PDB entry 9E7R | electron microscopy, 3.18 A resolution | chains R and A of the 5 polymer chains in the assembly

# Chain R
Molecule: Proteinase-activated receptor 2
From: Homo sapiens
Reference sequence: P55085 (PAR2_HUMAN); numbering as in UniProt (aligned over 61-397)
Amino-acid sequence (337 residues; row label = number of the first residue in the row):
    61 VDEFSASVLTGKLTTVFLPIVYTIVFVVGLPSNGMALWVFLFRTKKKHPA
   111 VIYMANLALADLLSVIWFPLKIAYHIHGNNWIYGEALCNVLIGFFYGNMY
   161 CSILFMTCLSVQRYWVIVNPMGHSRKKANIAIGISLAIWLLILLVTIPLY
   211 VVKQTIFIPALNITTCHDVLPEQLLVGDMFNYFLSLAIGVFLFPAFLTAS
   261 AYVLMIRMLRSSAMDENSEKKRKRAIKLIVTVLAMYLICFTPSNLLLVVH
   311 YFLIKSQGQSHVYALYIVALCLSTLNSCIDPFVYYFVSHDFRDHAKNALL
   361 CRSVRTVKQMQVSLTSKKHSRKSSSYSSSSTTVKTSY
Disordered / not traced: 357-397
Cystine bridges: C148-C226
Ligand contacts: A1BF3 (N-[(2S)-3-cyclohexyl-1-{[(2S,3S)-3-methyl-1-oxo-1-(spiro[indene-1,4'-piperidin]-1'-yl)pentan-2-yl]amino}-1-oxopropan-2-yl]-1,2-oxazole-5-carboxamide): V61, S65, V68, L69, I216, F217, I218, H227, D228, V229, L230, P231, E232, L235, H310, Y311, I314, G318, S320, H321, Y323, A324
Swiss-Prot annotation at these positions:
  - lipidation: C361 (S-palmitoyl cysteine)
  - glycosylation: N222 (N-linked (GlcNAc...) asparagine)
  - mutagenesis: H135 (H135Y: Slight reduction in ligand-mediated receptor activation), F154 (F154A: Severe reduction in ligand-mediated receptor activation), G157 (G157C/M: Severe reduction in ligand-mediated receptor activation), Y210 (Y210L: No defect in ligand-mediated receptor activation), N222 (N222A: Decreases cell surface expression; when associated with A-30. Loss of sensitivity towards all tested proteases; N222Q: No defect in ligand-mediated receptor activation), H227 (H227A: No defect in ligand-mediated receptor activation; H227Q: Slight reduction in ligand-mediated receptor activation), D228 (D228A/N: Severe reduction in ligand-mediated receptor activation), I327 (I327L: Slight reduction in ligand-mediated receptor activation), A355 to S363 (Abolishes signaling through accumulation of intracellular calcium and phosphoinositide; no effect in signaling through MAPK), C361 (C361A: Loss of palmitoylation; increases surface expression and internalization following trypsin activation, decreases sensitivity and intracellular calcium signaling, increases ERK activation ...), S363 (S363A: Reduces receptor desensitization and internalization, activates ERK1/2; when associated with A-366), T366 (T366A: Reduces receptor desensitization and internalization, activates ERK1/2; when associated with A-363)
From the paper describing this entry:
  - binding site for A1BF3: L69, F217 to V236, H310, Y311, I314, S320, Y323
  - conformationally variable residues (helix shift): L69

# Chain A
Molecule: Guanine nucleotide-binding protein G(q) subunit alpha chimera
From: Homo sapiens
Amino-acid sequence (360 residues; numbered 7 to 366; the number before each row is that of its first residue):
     7 MGCTLSAEDKAAVERSKMIDRNLREDGEKARRELKLLLLGTGESGKSTFI
    57 KQMRIIHGSGYSDEDKRGFTKLVYQNIFTAMQAMIRAMDTLKIPYKYEHN
   107 KAHAQLVREVDVEKVSAFENPYVDAIKSLWNDPGIQECYDRRREYQLSDS
   157 TKYYLNDLDRVADPAYLPTQQDVLRVRVPTTGIIEYPFDLQKVNFHMFDV
   207 GGQRSERRKWIQCFNDVTAIIFVVDSSDYNRLQEALNDFKSIWNNRWLRT
   257 ISVILFLNKQDLLAEKVLAGKSKIEDYFPEFARYTTPEDATPEPGEDPRV
   307 TRAKYFIRKEFVDISTASGDGRHICYPHFTCAVDTENARRIFNDCKDIIL
   357 QMNLREYNLV
Disordered / not traced: 7-11, 57-186, 209-213, 295-300

# Chain R / chain A interface
Residue-residue contacts - 38 pairs, chain R then chain A:
  H108(R) - E362(A)  salt bridge
  H108(R) - Y363(A)
  A110(R) - Y363(A)  hydrophobic
  M114(R) - Y363(A)
  M114(R) - N364(A)  hydrogen bond
  Q172(R) - Y363(A)
  R173(R) - Y363(A)  hydrogen bond (side chain-backbone)
  V176(R) - N359(A)
  V176(R) - Y363(A)
  I177(R) - L356(A)  hydrophobic
  I177(R) - N359(A)
  I177(R) - L360(A)  hydrophobic
  I177(R) - L365(A)  hydrophobic
  G182(R) - R37(A)  hydrogen bond (backbone-side chain)
  M265(R) - L365(A)  hydrophobic
  M274(R) - L356(A)  hydrophobic
  D275(R) - N349(A)
  D275(R) - D350(A)
  D275(R) - D353(A)
  N277(R) - I330(A)
  N277(R) - C331(A)
  N277(R) - Y332(A)
  S278(R) - D353(A)  hydrogen bond
  S278(R) - Q357(A)
  K281(R) - D326(A)
  K281(R) - G327(A)
  K281(R) - Q357(A)
  K281(R) - V366(A)
  R284(R) - V366(A)  hydrogen bond (side chain-backbone)
  A285(R) - L360(A)  hydrophobic
  A285(R) - L365(A)
  L288(R) - L365(A)
  I289(R) - L365(A)  hydrophobic
  Y344(R) - N364(A)
  Y345(R) - N364(A)
  V347(R) - N364(A)
  S348(R) - N364(A)  hydrogen bond
  S348(R) - V366(A)
Interface residues without a listed pair, chain R (31 interface residues in all): P109, P180, H183, R185, K187, L269, R282, D350, F351
Interface residues without a listed pair, chain A (21 interface residues in all): P333, I355, R361

# Summary
Chain R and chain A form an interface of 31 and 21 residues respectively; the contacts include 6 hydrogen
bonds and 1 salt bridge. Polar contacts include H108(R)-E362(A), M114(R)-N364(A) and R173(R)-Y363(A). Chain R
binds compound A1BF3. From the paper: a binding site for A1BF3 at L69(R), F217(R) and H310(R) among others;
conformational variability at L69(R).
Chain R is Proteinase-activated receptor 2 and chain A is Guanine nucleotide-binding protein G(q) subunit
alpha chimera, both from Homo sapiens; the structure, CryoEM structure of PAR2 with GB88, was determined by
electron microscopy (same publication as 9D0A and 9D4Z).
